6M85 - chain A; structure by X-ray diffraction, 2.71 A resolution.

== Chain A ==
Name: ATP-sensitive inward rectifier potassium channel 12
Organism: Gallus gallus
UniProtKB: F1NHE9 (KCJ12_CHICK); residue numbers follow UniProt; this construct covers 38-369
Sequence (343 residues; row label = number of the first residue in the row):
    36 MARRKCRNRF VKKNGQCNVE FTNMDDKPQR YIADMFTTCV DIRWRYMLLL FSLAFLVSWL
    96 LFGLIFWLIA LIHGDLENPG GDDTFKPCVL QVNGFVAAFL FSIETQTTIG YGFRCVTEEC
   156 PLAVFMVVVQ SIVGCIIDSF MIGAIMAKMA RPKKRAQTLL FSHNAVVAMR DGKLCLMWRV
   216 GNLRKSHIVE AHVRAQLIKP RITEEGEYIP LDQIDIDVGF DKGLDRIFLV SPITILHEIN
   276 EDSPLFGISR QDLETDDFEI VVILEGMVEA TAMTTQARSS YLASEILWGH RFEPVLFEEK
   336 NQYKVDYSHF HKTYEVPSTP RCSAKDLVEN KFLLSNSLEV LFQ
Not modelled in the structure: 36-40, 64-68, 373-378
Construct notes: initiating methionine (36); expression tag (37, 370-378)
Swiss-Prot annotation at these positions:
  - motif: Thr-143 to Phe-148 (Selectivity filter)
  - binding site (a 1,2-diacyl-sn-glycero-3-phospho-(1D-myo-inositol-4,5-bisphosphate)): Arg-78, Arg-80, Lys-183, Lys-188
  - binding site (K(+)): Thr-143, Ile-144, Gly-145, Tyr-146
Cystine bridges: Cys-123/Cys-155
Bound ions: K+ site 1: Thr-143, Ile-144; K+ site 2 near Thr-143 (its only coordinating residue here); K+ site 3: Ile-144, Gly-145; K+ site 4: Gly-145, Tyr-146; K+ site 5 near Tyr-146 (its only coordinating residue here)

== Overview ==
Thr-143 and Ile-144 coordinate K+ site 1. Ile-144 and Gly-145 form the K+ site 3. From UniProt: 4 residues
binding 1,2-diacyl-sn-glycero-3-phospho-(1D-myo-inositol-4,5-bisphosphate) and 4 K+-binding residues.
Chain A is ATP-sensitive inward rectifier potassium channel 12 (Gallus gallus); the structure, Crystal
Structure of Inward Rectifier Kir2.2 in a different salt condition, was determined by X-ray diffraction
together with 6M84 from the same study.
